PDB entry 3TN8 | X-ray diffraction, 2.95 A resolution | chains A and B

[Chain A]
Name: Cyclin-dependent kinase 9
Organism: Homo sapiens
Notes: EC 2.7.11.22, 2.7.11.23
UniProt: P50750 (CDK9_HUMAN); numbering as in UniProt (aligned over 2-330)
Sequence (331 residues; row label = number of the first residue in the row; numbering starts at 0):
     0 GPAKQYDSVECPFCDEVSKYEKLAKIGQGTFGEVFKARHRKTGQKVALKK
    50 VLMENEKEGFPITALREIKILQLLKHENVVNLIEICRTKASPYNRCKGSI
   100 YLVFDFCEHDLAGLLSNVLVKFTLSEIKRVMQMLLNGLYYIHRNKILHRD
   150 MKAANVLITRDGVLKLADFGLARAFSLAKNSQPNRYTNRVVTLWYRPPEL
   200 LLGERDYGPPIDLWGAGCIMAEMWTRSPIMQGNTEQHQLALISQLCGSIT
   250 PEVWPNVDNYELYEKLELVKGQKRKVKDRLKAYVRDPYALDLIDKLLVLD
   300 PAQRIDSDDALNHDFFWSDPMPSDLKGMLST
Unresolved in the structure: 0-7, 88-96, 177-180, 326-330
Differences from the reference sequence: expression tag (0-1)
Modified positions: Thr186 (phosphothreonine; TPO)
Swiss-Prot annotation at these positions:
  - region: Ala166 to Thr191 (T-loop)
  - active site: Asp149 (Proton acceptor)
  - binding site (ATP): Ile25 to Val33, Lys48, Asp104 to Cys106, Asp167
  - modified residue: Lys44 (N6-acetyllysine), Lys48 (N6-acetyllysine), Ser175 (Phosphoserine), Thr186 (Phosphothreonine)
Residues lining bound ligands: can508 (F18; 4-[(E)-(3,5-diamino-1H-pyrazol-4-yl)diazenyl]phenol): Ile25, Ala46, Lys48, Glu66, Val79, Phe103, Asp104, Phe105, Cys106, Leu156, Ala166, Asp167, Phe168, Gly169
From the paper describing this entry:
  - binding site for can508: Ile25, Ala46, Lys48, Glu66, Phe103, Asp104, Cys106, Leu156, Phe168
  - specificity-determining residues: Glu66

[Chain B]
Name: Cyclin-T1
Organism: Homo sapiens
UniProt: O60563 (CCNT1_HUMAN); numbering as in UniProt (aligned over 2-259)
Sequence (260 residues; row label = number of the first residue in the row; numbering starts at 0):
     0 GPEGERKNNNKRWYFTREQLENSPSRRFGVDPDKELSYRQQAANLLQDMG
    50 QRLNVSQLTINTAIVYMHRFYMIQSFTRFPGNSVAPAALFLAAKVEGQPK
   100 KLEHVIKVAHTCLHPQESLPDTRSEAYLQQVQDLVILESIILQTLGFELT
   150 IDHPHTHVVKCTQLVRASKDLAQTSYFMATNSLHLTTFSLQYTPPVVACV
   200 CIHLACKWSNWEIPVSTDGKHWWEYVDATVTLELLDELTHELLQILEKTP
   250 NRLKRIWNWR
Unresolved in the structure: 0-7
Differences from the reference sequence: expression tag (0-1); engineered mutation Arg77 (Gln in O60563), Gly96 (Glu in O60563), Leu241 (Phe in O60563)
Swiss-Prot annotation at these positions:
  - motif: Lys253 to Arg259 (Nuclear localization signal, and interaction with Tat-TAR RNA)
  - modified residue: Ser117 (Phosphoserine)

[Chain A / chain B interface]
Contacting residue pairs (31; chain A residue first):
  Val8(A) - Gln73(B)
  Val8(A) - Arg77(B)
  Val8(A) - Phe78(B)  hydrophobic
  Glu9(A) - Arg26(B)  salt bridge
  Glu9(A) - Gln73(B)  hydrogen bond (backbone-side chain)
  Cys10(A) - Gln142(B)
  Phe12(A) - Arg11(B)
  Phe12(A) - Trp12(B)  hydrophobic
  Phe12(A) - Thr143(B)
  Phe12(A) - Gly145(B)
  Cys13(A) - Gln142(B)
  Glu57(A) - Phe89(B)
  Glu57(A) - Lys93(B)  hydrogen bond (backbone-side chain)
  Glu57(A) - Lys99(B)
  Glu57(A) - Lys100(B)
  Glu57(A) - Leu101(B)  hydrogen bond (side chain-backbone)
  Gly58(A) - Lys93(B)
  Gly58(A) - Glu137(B)
  Phe59(A) - Lys93(B)  hydrogen bond (backbone-side chain)
  Phe59(A) - Glu137(B)  hydrogen bond (backbone-side chain)
  Phe59(A) - Leu141(B)  hydrophobic
  Phe59(A) - Phe146(B)  hydrophobic
  Ile61(A) - Lys93(B)
  Ile61(A) - Pro98(B)  hydrophobic
  Leu64(A) - Lys93(B)
  Leu64(A) - Leu148(B)  hydrophobic
  Ile67(A) - Phe146(B)  hydrophobic
  Lys68(A) - Thr149(B)
  Gln71(A) - Phe146(B)  hydrogen bond (side chain-backbone)
  Ile84(A) - Phe146(B)  hydrophobic
  Arg86(A) - Gln142(B)
Also at the interface, not in a pair above, chain A (18 interface residues in all): Pro11, Lys56, Ile99
Also at the interface, not in a pair above, chain B (25 interface residues in all): Ile72, Leu90, Val94, Val134, Ile139

[Overview]
Chain A and chain B form an interface of 18 and 25 residues respectively; the contacts include 6 hydrogen
bonds and 1 salt bridge. Among the polar pairs are Glu9(A)-Arg26(B), Glu9(A)-Gln73(B) and Glu57(A)-Lys93(B).
Chain A binds can508. From the paper: a binding site for can508 at Ile25(A), Ala46(A) and Lys48(A) among
others; the specificity determinant Glu66(A).
Chain A is Cyclin-dependent kinase 9 and chain B is Cyclin-T1, both from Homo sapiens; the structure,
CDK9/cyclin T in complex with CAN508, was determined by X-ray diffraction, deposited together with 3TNH, 3TNI
and 3TNW.
